Entry 6U3U (X-ray diffraction, 2.29 A resolution); this record covers chains B and C of the 6 polymer chains in the assembly.

[Chain B]
Molecule: Shiga toxin 2K subunit A
Source organism: Escherichia coli
UniProtKB: L0I969 (L0I969_ECOLX); residues 1-297 here correspond to UniProt positions 23-319 (UniProt number = residue number + 22)
Chain sequence (297 residues; row label = number of the first residue in the row):
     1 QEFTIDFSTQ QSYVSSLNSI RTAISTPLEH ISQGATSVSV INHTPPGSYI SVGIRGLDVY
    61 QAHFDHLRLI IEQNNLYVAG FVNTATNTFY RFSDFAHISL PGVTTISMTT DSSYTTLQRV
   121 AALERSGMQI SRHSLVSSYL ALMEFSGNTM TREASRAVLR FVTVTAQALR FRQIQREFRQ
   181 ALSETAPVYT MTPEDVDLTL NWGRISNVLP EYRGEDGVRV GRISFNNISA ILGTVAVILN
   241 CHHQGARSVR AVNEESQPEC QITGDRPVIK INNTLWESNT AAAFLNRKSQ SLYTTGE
Disordered / not traced: 243-256
Construct notes: engineered mutation Gln167 (Glu189 in L0I969)
Cystine bridges: Cys241-Cys260
Bound ions: Zn2+: His63, His66 (shared with 2 residues of chain A)
Reported in the primary citation:
  - conformationally variable residues (order/disorder transition): Gln244 to Gln257

[Chain C]
Molecule: Shiga toxin 2K subunit B
Source organism: Escherichia coli
UniProtKB: Q4PS70 (Q4PS70_ECOLX); residues 1-70 here correspond to UniProt positions 20-89 (UniProt number = residue number + 19)
Chain sequence (70 residues; each row starts with the number of its first residue):
     1 ADCAKGKIEF SKYNENDTFT VKVAGKEYWT NRWNLQPLLQ SAQLTGMTVT IKSSTCASGS
    61 GFAEVQFNND
Cystine bridges: Cys3-Cys56

[Interface between chain B and chain C]
Residue-residue contacts (20; chain B residue first):
  Tyr114(B) - Asp70(C)  hydrogen bond (side chain-backbone)
  Leu200(B) - Asn69(C)
  Leu200(B) - Asp70(C)
  Arg204(B) - Thr45(C)  hydrogen bond (side chain-backbone)
  Arg222(B) - Asn69(C)
  Ile262(B) - Gln43(C)
  Ile262(B) - Leu44(C)
  Ile262(B) - Thr45(C)
  Ile262(B) - Gly46(C)
  Thr263(B) - Leu44(C)
  Asn279(B) - Leu44(C)
  Ala283(B) - Ser41(C)  hydrogen bond (backbone-side chain)
  Ala283(B) - Thr45(C)
  Asn286(B) - Pro37(C)  hydrogen bond (side chain-backbone)
  Asn286(B) - Gln40(C)  hydrogen bond
  Asn286(B) - Ser41(C)  hydrogen bond
  Arg287(B) - Pro37(C)  hydrogen bond (side chain-backbone)
  Arg287(B) - Ser41(C)  hydrogen bond
  Lys288(B) - Trp33(C)
  Tyr293(B) - Asn34(C)
Interface residues without a listed pair, chain B (15 interface residues in all): Asp197, Thr280, Ala282
Interface residues without a listed pair, chain C (12 interface residues in all): Leu38

[Overview]
15 residues of chain B face 12 of chain C across their interface; the contacts include 8 hydrogen bonds. Among
the polar pairs are Tyr114(B)-Asp70(C), Arg204(B)-Thr45(C) and Ala283(B)-Ser41(C). His63(B) and His66(B) form
the Zn2+ site. From the paper: conformational variability at Gln244(B).
Here chain B is Shiga toxin 2K subunit A and chain C is Shiga toxin 2K subunit B, both from Escherichia coli.
Entry 6U3U (Crystal Structure of Shiga Toxin 2K) was determined by X-ray diffraction.
